Entry 4RAN (X-ray diffraction, 2.55 A resolution); this record covers chains A and B of the 4 polymer chains in the assembly.

# Chain A (and B)
Protein: Hypoxanthine-guanine phosphoribosyltransferase
Source organism: Homo sapiens
Notes: EC 2.4.2.8; chain B of this document is another copy of the same molecule, construct and numbering; everything in this record applies to it too
UniProtKB: P00492 (HPRT_HUMAN); residues 1-217 here correspond to UniProt positions 2-218 (UniProt number = residue number + 1)
Sequence (217 residues; each row starts with the number of its first residue):
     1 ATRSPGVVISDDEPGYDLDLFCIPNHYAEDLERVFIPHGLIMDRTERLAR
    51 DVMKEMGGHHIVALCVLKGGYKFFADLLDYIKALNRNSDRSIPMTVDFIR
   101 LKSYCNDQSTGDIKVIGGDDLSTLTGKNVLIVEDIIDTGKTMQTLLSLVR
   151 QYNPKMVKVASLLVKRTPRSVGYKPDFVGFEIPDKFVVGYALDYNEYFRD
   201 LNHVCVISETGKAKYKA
Disordered / not traced: 1-2, 103-114, 120-121 (chain B: 1-2, 101-115)
Metal / ion sites: Mg2+: Glu133, Asp134
Residues lining bound ligands: 3L6 ((2-{[2-(2-amino-6-oxo-1,6-dihydro-9H-purin-9-yl)ethyl](3-aminopropyl)amino}ethyl)phosphonic acid): Lys102, Ile135, Ile136, Asp137, Thr138, Gly139, Lys140, Thr141, Lys165, Lys185, Phe186, Val187, Leu192, Asp193
UniProt features mapped onto this chain:
  - active site: Asp137 (Proton acceptor)
  - binding site (GMP): Lys68, Glu133 to Thr141, Lys165, Lys185 to Val187, Asp193
  - binding site (Mg(2+)): Asp193
  - modified residue: Ala1 (N-acetylalanine), Lys102 (N6-acetyllysine), Thr141 (Phosphothreonine)
  - cross-link: Lys114 (Glycyl lysine isopeptide (Lys-Gly) (interchain with G-Cter in SUMO1))

# How chain A and chain B interact
Residue-residue contacts (36):
  Arg3(A) - Asp19(B)  salt bridge
  Gly6(A) - Leu20(B)
  Val7(A) - Tyr16(B)  hydrophobic
  Val7(A) - Leu20(B)
  Tyr16(A) - Val7(B)  hydrophobic
  Tyr16(A) - Leu40(B)
  Asp19(A) - Arg47(B)  hydrogen bond (backbone-side chain)
  Leu20(A) - Ser4(B)
  Leu20(A) - Gly6(B)
  Leu20(A) - Val7(B)
  Leu20(A) - Arg44(B)  hydrogen bond (backbone-side chain)
  Leu20(A) - Arg47(B)
  Phe21(A) - Leu40(B)  hydrophobic
  Phe21(A) - Asp43(B)
  Phe21(A) - Arg47(B)  hydrogen bond (backbone-side chain)
  Cys22(A) - Glu46(B)
  Cys22(A) - Arg47(B)
  Cys22(A) - Arg50(B)
  Pro37(A) - Asp43(B)
  His38(A) - Asp43(B)  hydrogen bond (backbone-side chain)
  Gly39(A) - Gly39(B)
  Gly39(A) - Asp43(B)  hydrogen bond (backbone-side chain)
  Leu40(A) - Tyr16(B)
  Leu40(A) - Phe21(B)  hydrophobic
  Asp43(A) - Phe21(B)
  Asp43(A) - Pro37(B)
  Asp43(A) - His38(B)  hydrogen bond (side chain-backbone)
  Asp43(A) - Gly39(B)  hydrogen bond (side chain-backbone)
  Asp43(A) - His203(B)
  Arg44(A) - Leu20(B)  hydrogen bond (side chain-backbone)
  Glu46(A) - Cys22(B)
  Arg47(A) - Asp19(B)  hydrogen bond (side chain-backbone)
  Arg47(A) - Leu20(B)
  Arg47(A) - Phe21(B)  hydrogen bond (side chain-backbone)
  Arg50(A) - Cys22(B)
  His203(A) - Asp43(B)
Interface residues without a listed pair, chain A (20 interface residues in all): Ser4, Ile23
Interface residues without a listed pair, chain B (20 interface residues in all): Leu18, Ile23

# In short
Chain A and chain B each contribute 20 residues to their interface; the contacts include 10 hydrogen bonds and
1 salt bridge. Among the polar pairs are Arg3(A)-Asp19(B), Asp19(A)-Arg47(B) and Leu20(A)-Arg44(B). Bound to
chain A: compound 3L6.
Both chains are Hypoxanthine-guanine phosphoribosyltransferase (Homo sapiens). Entry 4RAN (Aza-acyclic
nucleoside phosphonates containing a second phosphonate group as inhibitors of the human, Plasmodium
falciparum and ...) was determined by X-ray diffraction together with 4RAB, 4RAC, 4RAD, 4RAO and 4RAQ from the
same study.
